PDB entry 1MH5 | X-ray diffraction, 2.10 A resolution | chains A and B

== Chain A ==
Molecule: Immunoglobulin MS6-164
From: Mus musculus
Notes: fragment: Fab fragment, LIGHT CHAIN
Sequence (219 residues; numbered 1 to 214 plus 5 insertion-coded residues; the number before each row is that of its first residue; a row labelled like 27A-27E holds insertion residues (27A, then the next letters in order)):
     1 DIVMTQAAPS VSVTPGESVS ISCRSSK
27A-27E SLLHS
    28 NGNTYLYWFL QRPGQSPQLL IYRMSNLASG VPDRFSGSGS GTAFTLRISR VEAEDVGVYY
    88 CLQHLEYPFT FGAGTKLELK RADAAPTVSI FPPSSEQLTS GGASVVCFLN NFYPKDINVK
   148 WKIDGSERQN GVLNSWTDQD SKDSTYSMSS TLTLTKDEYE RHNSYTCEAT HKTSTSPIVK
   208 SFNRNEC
Not modelled in the structure: 121-129, 184-187, 198-202, 211-214
Disulfide bonds: Cys-23/Cys-88, Cys-134/Cys-194
Ligand contacts: HAL (n-{[2-({[1-(4-carboxybutanoyl)amino]-2-phenylethyl}-hydroxyphosphinyl)oxy]acetyl}-2-phenylethylamine): His-27D, Tyr-32, Tyr-34, Phe-36, Leu-89, His-91, Leu-92, Glu-93, Tyr-94, Phe-96, Phe-98

== Chain B ==
Molecule: Immunoglobulin MS6-164
From: Mus musculus
Notes: fragment: Fab fragment, HEAVY CHAIN
Sequence (230 residues; numbered 1 to 234 plus 6 insertion-coded residues; 10 numbers in that range are skipped by the numbering (no residue carries them; nothing is unmodelled there); the number before each row is that of its first residue; a row labelled like 82A-82C holds insertion residues (82A, then the next letters in order)):
     1 QVQLQQPGAE LVKPGASVKL SCKASGYTFT SNWINWVKQR PGQGLEWIGN IY
   52A P
    53 DSYRTNYNEK FKRKATLTVD TSSSTAYMQL
82A-82C SSL
    83 TSDDSAVYYC VRKHYSYD
100A-100B GV
   101 VYWGQGTLVT VSAAKTTAPS VYPLAPV
   130 CGDTSGSSVT LGCLVKGYFP EPVTL
   157 TW
   163 NSGSLSSGVH TFPAVLQS
   183 DLYTLSSSVT VTSSTWPSQS ITCNVAHPAS STKVDKKIEP RGPTIKPCPP CK
Not modelled in the structure: 1, 130-137, 163-170, 194-234
Disulfide bonds: Cys-22/Cys-92
Ligand contacts: HAL (n-{[2-({[1-(4-carboxybutanoyl)amino]-2-phenylethyl}-hydroxyphosphinyl)oxy]acetyl}-2-phenylethylamine): Trp-33, Asn-35, Val-37, Trp-47, Asn-50, Val-93, Lys-95, Tyr-97, Val-101, Trp-103

== Chain A / chain B interface ==
Residue-residue contacts - 64 pairs, chain A then chain B:
  Tyr-34(A) / Lys-95(B)
  Tyr-34(A) / Asp-100(B)  hydrogen bond (side chain-backbone)
  Tyr-34(A) / Val-101(B)
  Phe-36(A) / Val-101(B)  hydrophobic
  Phe-36(A) / Trp-103(B)
  Gln-38(A) / Gln-39(B)  hydrogen bond
  Gln-38(A) / Tyr-91(B)  hydrogen bond
  Ser-43(A) / Tyr-91(B)
  Ser-43(A) / Trp-103(B)
  Ser-43(A) / Gly-104(B)  hydrogen bond (side chain-backbone)
  Ser-43(A) / Gln-105(B)
  Pro-44(A) / Tyr-91(B)
  Pro-44(A) / Trp-103(B)
  Leu-46(A) / Gly-100A(B)
  Tyr-49(A) / Tyr-99(B)  hydrogen bond
  Tyr-49(A) / Asp-100(B)
  Tyr-49(A) / Gly-100A(B)
  Arg-50(A) / Asp-100(B)
  Tyr-87(A) / Gln-39(B)
  Tyr-87(A) / Gln-43(B)
  Tyr-87(A) / Gly-44(B)
  Tyr-87(A) / Leu-45(B)  hydrophobic
  His-91(A) / Asp-100(B)
  Tyr-94(A) / Trp-47(B)  hydrophobic
  Tyr-94(A) / Asn-50(B)  hydrogen bond
  Tyr-94(A) / Asn-58(B)  hydrogen bond
  Pro-95(A) / Trp-47(B)  hydrophobic
  Phe-96(A) / Trp-47(B)
  Phe-96(A) / Asn-50(B)
  Phe-98(A) / Leu-45(B)
  Phe-98(A) / Glu-46(B)
  Phe-98(A) / Trp-47(B)
  Phe-98(A) / Trp-103(B)  hydrophobic
  Ser-116(A) / Thr-139(B)
  Ile-117(A) / Val-127(B)
  Phe-118(A) / Leu-124(B)
  Phe-118(A) / Ala-125(B)
  Phe-118(A) / Pro-126(B)
  Phe-118(A) / Thr-139(B)
  Pro-119(A) / Val-127(B)
  Ser-131(A) / Lys-145(B)
  Val-133(A) / Leu-124(B)  hydrophobic
  Phe-135(A) / Phe-174(B)  hydrophobic
  Phe-135(A) / Ser-188(B)
  Phe-135(A) / Ser-189(B)
  Phe-135(A) / Ser-190(B)
  Asn-137(A) / His-172(B)
  Asn-137(A) / Phe-174(B)
  Asn-137(A) / Ser-190(B)  hydrogen bond
  Asn-138(A) / His-172(B)
  Leu-160(A) / Val-177(B)  hydrophobic
  Asn-161(A) / Val-177(B)
  Ser-162(A) / Phe-174(B)
  Ser-162(A) / Pro-175(B)  hydrogen bond (side chain-backbone)
  Trp-163(A) / Pro-175(B)
  Thr-164(A) / Phe-174(B)
  Asp-167(A) / His-172(B)  salt bridge
  Ser-174(A) / His-172(B)  hydrogen bond
  Ser-174(A) / Phe-174(B)
  Met-175(A) / Phe-174(B)
  Ser-176(A) / Phe-174(B)
  Ser-176(A) / Ser-188(B)  hydrogen bond
  Thr-180(A) / Lys-145(B)
  Phe-209(A) / Val-127(B)  hydrophobic
Other interface residues (no listed pair), chain A (38 interface residues in all): Gln-42, Gln-45, Ala-100, Pro-120
Other interface residues (no listed pair), chain B (39 interface residues in all): Trp-33, Asn-35, Val-37, Asn-60, Pro-123, Gly-141, Thr-173, Leu-178, Gln-179

== Summary ==
38 residues of chain A face 39 of chain B across their interface, with 11 hydrogen bonds and 1 salt bridge.
Polar contacts include Asp-167(A)/His-172(B), Tyr-34(A)/Asp-100(B) and Gln-38(A)/Gln-39(B). Compound HAL is
bound between chain A and chain B.
Chain A is Immunoglobulin MS6-164 and chain B is Immunoglobulin MS6-164, both from Mus musculus; the
structure, The Structure Of The Complex Of The Fab Fragment Of The Esterolytic Antibody MS6-164 and A ..., was
determined by X-ray diffraction together with 1MIE, 1MJ7, 1MJ8, 1MJJ and 1MJU from the same study.
